PDB entry 7YF0 | electron microscopy, 3.40 A resolution | chains A and R of the 22 polymer chains in the assembly

# Chain A
Molecule: RNA helicase
Organism: Mammalian orthoreovirus 3
Notes: EC 3.6.4.13
UniProtKB: C9E874 (C9E874_9REOV); residue numbers follow UniProt; this construct covers 1-1275
Sequence (1275 residues; row label = number of the first residue in the row):
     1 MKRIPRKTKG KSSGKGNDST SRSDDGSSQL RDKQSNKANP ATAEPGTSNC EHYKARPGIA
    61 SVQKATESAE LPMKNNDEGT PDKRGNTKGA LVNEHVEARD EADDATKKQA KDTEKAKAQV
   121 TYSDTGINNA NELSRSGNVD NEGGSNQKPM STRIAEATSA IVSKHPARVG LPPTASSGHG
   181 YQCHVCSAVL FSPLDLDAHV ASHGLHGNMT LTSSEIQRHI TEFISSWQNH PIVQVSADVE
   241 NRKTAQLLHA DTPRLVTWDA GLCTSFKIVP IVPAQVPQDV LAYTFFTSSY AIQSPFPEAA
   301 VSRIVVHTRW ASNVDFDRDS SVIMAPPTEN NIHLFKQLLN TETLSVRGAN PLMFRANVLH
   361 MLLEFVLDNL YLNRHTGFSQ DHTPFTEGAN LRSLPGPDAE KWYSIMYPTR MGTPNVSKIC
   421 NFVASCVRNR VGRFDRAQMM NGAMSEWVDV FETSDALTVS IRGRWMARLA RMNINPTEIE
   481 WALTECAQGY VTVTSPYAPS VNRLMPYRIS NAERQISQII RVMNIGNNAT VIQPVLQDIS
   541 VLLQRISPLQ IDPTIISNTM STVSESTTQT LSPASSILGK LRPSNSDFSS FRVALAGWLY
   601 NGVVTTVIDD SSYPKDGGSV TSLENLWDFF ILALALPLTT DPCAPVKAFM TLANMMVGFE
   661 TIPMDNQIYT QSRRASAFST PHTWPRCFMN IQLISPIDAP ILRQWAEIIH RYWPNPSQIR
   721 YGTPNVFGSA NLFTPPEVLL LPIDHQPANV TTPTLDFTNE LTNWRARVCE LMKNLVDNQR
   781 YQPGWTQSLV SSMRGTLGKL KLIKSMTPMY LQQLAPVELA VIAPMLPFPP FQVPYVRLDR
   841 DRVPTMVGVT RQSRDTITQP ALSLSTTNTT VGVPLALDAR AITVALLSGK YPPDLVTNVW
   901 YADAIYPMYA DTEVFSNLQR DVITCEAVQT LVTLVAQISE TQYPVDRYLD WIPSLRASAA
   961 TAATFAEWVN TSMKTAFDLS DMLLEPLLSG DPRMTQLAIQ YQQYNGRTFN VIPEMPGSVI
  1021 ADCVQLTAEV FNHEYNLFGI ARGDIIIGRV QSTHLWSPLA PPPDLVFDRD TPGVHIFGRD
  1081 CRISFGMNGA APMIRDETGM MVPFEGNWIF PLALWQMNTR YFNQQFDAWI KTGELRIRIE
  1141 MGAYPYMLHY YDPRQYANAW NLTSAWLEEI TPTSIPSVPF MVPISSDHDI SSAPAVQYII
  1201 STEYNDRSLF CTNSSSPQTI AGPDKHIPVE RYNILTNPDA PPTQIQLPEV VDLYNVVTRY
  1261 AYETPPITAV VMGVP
Unresolved in the structure: 1-146, 165-168, 178-206

# Chain R
Molecule: RNA-directed RNA polymerase
Organism: Mammalian orthoreovirus 3
Notes: EC 2.7.7.48
UniProtKB: C9E870 (C9E870_9REOV); residue numbers follow UniProt; this construct covers 1-1267
Sequence (1267 residues; row label = number of the first residue in the row):
     1 MSSMILTQFG PFIESISGIT DQSNDVFENA AKAFSMFTRS DVYKALDEIP FSEDAMLPIP
    61 PTIYTKPSHD SYYYIDALNR VRRKTYQGPD DVYVPNCSIV ELLEPHETLT SYGRLSEAIE
   121 NRAKDGDSQA RIATTYGRIA ESQARQIKAP LEKFVLALLV AEAGGSLYDP VLQKYDEIPG
   181 LSHNCPLWCF REICRHISGP LPDRAPYLYL SAGVFWLMSP RMTSAIPPLL SDLVNLAILQ
   241 QTAGLDPSLV RLGVQICLHA AASSSYAWFI LKTKSIFPQN TLHSMYESLE GGYCPNLEWL
   301 EPRSDYKFMY MGAMPLSTKY ARSAPSNDKK ARELGEKYGL SSVVSELRRR TKTYSKHDFT
   361 SVRYIRDAMA CTSGIFLVRT PTETVLQEYT QSPEIKVPIP QKDWTGPIGE IRILKDTTSS
   421 IARYLYRTWY LAAARMAAQP RTWDPLFQAI MRSQYVTARG GSGATLRESL YAINVSLPDF
   481 KGLPVKAATK IFQAAQLANL PFSHTSVAIL ADTSMGLRNQ VQRRPRSIMP LNVPQQQVSA
   541 PHTLTADYIN YHMNLSTTSG SAVIEKVIPL GVYASSPPNQ SINIDISACD ASITWDFFLS
   601 VIMAAIHEGV ASSSIGKPFM GVPASIVNDE SVVGVRAARP ISGMQNMIQH LSKLYKRGFS
   661 YRVNDSFSPG NDFTHMTTTF PSGSTATSTE HTANNSTMME TFLTVWGPEH TDDPDVLRLM
   721 KSLTIQRNYV CQGDDGLMII DGNTAGKVNS ETIQKMLELI SKYGEEFGWK YDIAYDGTAE
   781 YLKLYFIFGC RIPNLSRHPI VGKERANSSA EEPWPAILDQ IMGIFFNGVH DGLQWQRWIR
   841 YSWALCCAFS RQRTMTGESV GYLQYPMWSF VYWGLPLVKV FGSDPWIFSW YMPTGDLGMY
   901 SWISLIRPLM TRWMVANGYV TDKCSPVFGN ADYRKCFNEL KLYQGYYMAQ LPRNPKKSGR
   961 AAPREVREQF TQALSDYLMQ NPELKSRVLR GRSEWEKYGA GIIHNPPSLF DVPHKWYQGA
  1021 QEAATATREE LAEMDETLMR ARKHSYSSFS KLLEAYLLVK WRMCEAREPS VDLRLPLCAG
  1081 IDPLNSDPFL KMVSVGPMLQ STRKYFAQTL FMAKTVSGLD VNAIDSALLR LRTLGADKKA
  1141 LTAQLLMVGL QESEADALAG KIMLQDVNTV QLARVVNLAV PDTWMSLDFD TMFKHHVKLL
  1201 PKDGRHLNTD IPPRMGWLRA ILRFLGAGMA MTATGVAVDI YLEDIHGGGR SLGQRFMTWM
  1261 RQEGRSA
Unresolved in the structure: 1-2, 454-510, 517-533, 560-564, 855-860, 958-1026, 1101-1121, 1137-1157, 1264-1267

# How chain A and chain R interact
Contacting residue pairs - 96 pairs, chain A then chain R:
  Lys148(A) - Glu177(R)
  Met150(A) - Thr360(R)
  Met150(A) - Arg363(R)
  Ser151(A) - Thr360(R)
  Arg153(A) - Glu177(R)
  Arg153(A) - Asp246(R)  salt bridge
  Ile154(A) - Phe359(R)
  Ile154(A) - Thr360(R)
  Ile154(A) - Arg363(R)
  Ile154(A) - Asp1082(R)
  Glu156(A) - Lys174(R)  salt bridge
  Ala157(A) - Leu172(R)
  Ala157(A) - Pro1083(R)
  Ala157(A) - Leu1084(R)
  Thr158(A) - Pro1083(R)
  Ala160(A) - Leu172(R)  hydrophobic
  Ile161(A) - Leu172(R)  hydrophobic
  Ile161(A) - Pro1083(R)  hydrophobic
  Asn208(A) - Pro908(R)
  Thr210(A) - Leu905(R)
  Thr210(A) - Pro908(R)
  Thr210(A) - Leu909(R)
  Leu211(A) - Ile887(R)  hydrophobic
  Leu211(A) - Leu905(R)
  Leu211(A) - Ala1233(R)  hydrophobic
  Thr212(A) - Asp884(R)
  Ser213(A) - Pro170(R)
  Ser213(A) - Gln173(R)
  Ser213(A) - Asp884(R)  hydrogen bond (backbone-side chain)
  Glu215(A) - Met1063(R)
  Ile216(A) - Thr1234(R)
  Gln217(A) - Pro170(R)  hydrogen bond (side chain-backbone)
  Gln217(A) - Val171(R)  hydrogen bond (side chain-backbone)
  Gln217(A) - Gln173(R)
  His219(A) - Met1063(R)
  His219(A) - Ala1066(R)
  His219(A) - Val1238(R)
  Ile220(A) - Leu1090(R)  hydrophobic
  Ile220(A) - Val1236(R)  hydrophobic
  Glu222(A) - Ala1066(R)
  Phe223(A) - Arg1067(R)
  Phe223(A) - Pro1069(R)  hydrophobic
  Phe223(A) - Val1093(R)  hydrophobic
  Phe223(A) - Val1236(R)  hydrophobic
  Ile224(A) - Leu1073(R)  hydrophobic
  Trp227(A) - Pro1069(R)
  Trp227(A) - Asp1072(R)
  Trp227(A) - Leu1073(R)  hydrophobic
  Trp227(A) - Arg1074(R)
  Ala237(A) - Tyr293(R)
  Ala237(A) - Pro315(R)
  Asp238(A) - Tyr293(R)
  Val239(A) - Lys356(R)
  Gln537(A) - Met314(R)
  Gln537(A) - Pro315(R)
  Leu542(A) - Thr744(R)
  Gln544(A) - Asn296(R)  hydrogen bond
  Arg545(A) - Pro578(R)
  Arg545(A) - Gly742(R)  hydrogen bond (side chain-backbone)
  Arg545(A) - Asn743(R)
  Arg545(A) - Thr744(R)
  Gln550(A) - Glu298(R)
  Gln550(A) - Trp299(R)
  Gln550(A) - Leu300(R)
  Gln550(A) - Glu301(R)
  Ile551(A) - Glu298(R)
  Ile551(A) - Met309(R)
  Ile551(A) - Met311(R)  hydrophobic
  Asp552(A) - Leu300(R)
  Pro553(A) - Met309(R)
  Thr567(A) - Arg1219(R)
  Thr568(A) - Pro1213(R)
  Thr570(A) - Leu1200(R)
  Leu578(A) - His1195(R)
  Gly579(A) - His1195(R)
  Ser584(A) - Glu1068(R)
  Asn585(A) - Pro1069(R)  hydrogen bond (backbone-backbone)
  Asn585(A) - Ser1070(R)
  Asn585(A) - Val1071(R)  hydrogen bond (side chain-backbone)
  Asn585(A) - Asp1072(R)
  Ser586(A) - Tyr310(R)
  Ser586(A) - Gly312(R)  hydrogen bond (backbone-backbone)
  Ser586(A) - Ser1070(R)
  Asp587(A) - Gly312(R)
  Phe588(A) - Met309(R)  hydrophobic
  Phe588(A) - Met311(R)  hydrophobic
  Pro892(A) - Glu301(R)
  Pro893(A) - Glu301(R)
  Asp903(A) - Arg718(R)
  Ala904(A) - Thr744(R)  hydrogen bond (backbone-side chain)
  Tyr906(A) - Arg718(R)
  Pro907(A) - Arg718(R)
  Pro907(A) - Asn743(R)
  Pro907(A) - Ala745(R)
  Met908(A) - Thr744(R)
  Pro1275(A) - Arg718(R)
Also at the interface, not in a pair above, chain A (59 interface residues in all): Met209, Ser226, Val233, Ser236, Arg582, Lys890
Also at the interface, not in a pair above, chain R (66 interface residues in all): Gly244, Glu290, Gly291, Gly292, Pro302, Leu316, Glu1065, Phe1089, Ser1094

# In short
59 residues of chain A and 66 residues of chain R are in contact; the contacts include 9 hydrogen bonds and 2
salt bridges. Polar contacts include Arg153(A)-Asp246(R), Glu156(A)-Lys174(R) and Ser213(A)-Asp884(R).
Here chain A is RNA helicase and chain R is RNA-directed RNA polymerase, both from Mammalian orthoreovirus 3.
Entry 7YF0 (In situ structure of polymerase complex of mammalian reovirus in the core) was determined by
electron microscopy together with 7YED, 7YEV, 7YEZ and 7YFE from the same study.
